Entry 6S8O (X-ray diffraction, 3.17 A resolution); this record covers chain B.

# Chain B
Name: U5 small nuclear ribonucleoprotein 200 kDa helicase
Source organism: Homo sapiens
Notes: EC 3.6.4.13
UniProt: O75643 (U520_HUMAN); residue numbers follow UniProt; this construct covers 394-2136
Chain sequence (1747 residues; row label = number of the first residue in the row):
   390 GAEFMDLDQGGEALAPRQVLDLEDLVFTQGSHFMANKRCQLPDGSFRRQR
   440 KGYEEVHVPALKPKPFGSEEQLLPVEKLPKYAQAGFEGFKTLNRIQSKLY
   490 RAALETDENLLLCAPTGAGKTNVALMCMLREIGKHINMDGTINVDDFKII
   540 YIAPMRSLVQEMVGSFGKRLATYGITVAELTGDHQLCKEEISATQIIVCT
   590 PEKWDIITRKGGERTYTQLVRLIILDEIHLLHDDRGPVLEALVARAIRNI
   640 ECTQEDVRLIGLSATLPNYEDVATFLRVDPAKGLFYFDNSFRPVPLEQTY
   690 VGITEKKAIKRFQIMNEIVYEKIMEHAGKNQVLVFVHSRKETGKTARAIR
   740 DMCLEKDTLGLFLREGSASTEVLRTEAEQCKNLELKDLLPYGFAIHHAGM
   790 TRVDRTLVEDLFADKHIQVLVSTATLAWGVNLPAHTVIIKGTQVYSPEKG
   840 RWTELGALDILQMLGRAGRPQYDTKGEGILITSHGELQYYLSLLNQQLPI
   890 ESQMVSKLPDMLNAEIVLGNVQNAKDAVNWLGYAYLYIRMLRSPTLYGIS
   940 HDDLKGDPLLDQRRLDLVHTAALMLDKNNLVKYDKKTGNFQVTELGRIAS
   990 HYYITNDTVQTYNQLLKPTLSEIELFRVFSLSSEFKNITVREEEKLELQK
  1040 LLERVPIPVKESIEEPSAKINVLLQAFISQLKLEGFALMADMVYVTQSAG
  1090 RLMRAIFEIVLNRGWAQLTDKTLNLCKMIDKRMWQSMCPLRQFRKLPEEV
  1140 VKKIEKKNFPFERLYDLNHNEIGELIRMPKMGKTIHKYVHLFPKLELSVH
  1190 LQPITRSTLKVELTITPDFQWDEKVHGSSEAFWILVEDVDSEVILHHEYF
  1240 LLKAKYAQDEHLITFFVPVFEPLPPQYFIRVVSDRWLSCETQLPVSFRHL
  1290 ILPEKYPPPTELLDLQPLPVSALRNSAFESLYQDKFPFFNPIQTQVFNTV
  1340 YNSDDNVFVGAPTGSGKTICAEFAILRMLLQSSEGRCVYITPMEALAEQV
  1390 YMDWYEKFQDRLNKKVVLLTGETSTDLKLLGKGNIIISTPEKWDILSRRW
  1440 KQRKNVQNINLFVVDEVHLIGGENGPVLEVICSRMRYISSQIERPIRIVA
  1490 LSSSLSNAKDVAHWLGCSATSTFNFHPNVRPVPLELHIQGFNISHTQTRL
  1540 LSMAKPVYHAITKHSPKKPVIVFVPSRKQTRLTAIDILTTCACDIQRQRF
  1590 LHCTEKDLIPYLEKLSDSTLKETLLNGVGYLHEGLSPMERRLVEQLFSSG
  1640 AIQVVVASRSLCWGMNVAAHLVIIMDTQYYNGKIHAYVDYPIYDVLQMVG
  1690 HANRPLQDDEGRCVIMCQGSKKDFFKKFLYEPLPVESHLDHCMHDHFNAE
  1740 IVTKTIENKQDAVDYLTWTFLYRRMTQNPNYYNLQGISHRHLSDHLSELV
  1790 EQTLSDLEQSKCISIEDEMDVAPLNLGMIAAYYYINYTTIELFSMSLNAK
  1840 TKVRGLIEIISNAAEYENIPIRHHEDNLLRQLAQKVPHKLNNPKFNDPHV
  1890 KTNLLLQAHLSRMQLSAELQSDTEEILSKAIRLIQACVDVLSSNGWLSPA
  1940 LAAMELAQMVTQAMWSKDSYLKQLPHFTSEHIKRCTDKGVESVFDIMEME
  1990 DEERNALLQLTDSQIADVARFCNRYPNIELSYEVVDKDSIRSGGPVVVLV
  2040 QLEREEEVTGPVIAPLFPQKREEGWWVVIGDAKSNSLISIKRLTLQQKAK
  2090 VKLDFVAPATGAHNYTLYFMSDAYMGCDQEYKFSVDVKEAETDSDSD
Not modelled in the structure: 390-401, 2126-2136
Differences from the reference sequence: expression tag (390-393); engineered mutation Cys-641 (Met in O75643), Cys-1582 (Ala in O75643)
Curated features (UniProtKB/Swiss-Prot):
  - motif: Asp-615 to His-618 (DEIH box), Asp-1454 to His-1457 (DEVH box)
  - binding site (ATP): Ala-503 to Thr-510, Ala-1350 to Thr-1357
  - modified residue: Tyr-709 (Phosphotyrosine), Lys-971 (N6-acetyllysine), Thr-1428 (Phosphothreonine), Thr-1765 (Phosphothreonine), Ser-2002 (Phosphoserine), Thr-2131 (Phosphothreonine), Ser-2133 (Phosphoserine), Ser-2135 (Phosphoserine)
Disulfide bonds: Cys-641/Cys-1582

# Overview
Curated annotation (UniProt) lists 16 ATP-binding residues.
Chain B is U5 small nuclear ribonucleoprotein 200 kDa helicase (Homo sapiens); the structure, Human Brr2
Helicase Region M641C/A1582C, was determined by X-ray diffraction together with 6S8Q and 6S9I from the same
study.
